PDB entry 3LC3 | X-ray diffraction, 1.90 A resolution | chains A and B

Chain A:
Molecule: Coagulation factor IX
Source organism: Homo sapiens
Notes: EC 3.4.21.22
UniProt: P00740 (FA9_HUMAN); the construct lacks a stretch of the UniProt sequence and is renumbered around it, so the offset changes along the chain: 16-36 = UniProt 227-247; 38-60 = UniProt 248-270; 61-95 = UniProt 272-306; 96-129 = UniProt 309-342; 6 more segments
Chain sequence (235 residues; numbered 16 to 245 plus 8 insertion-coded residues; 3 numbers in that range are skipped by the numbering (no residue carries them; nothing is unmodelled there); the number before each row is that of its first residue; a row labelled like 95A-95B holds insertion residues (95A, then the next letters in order)):
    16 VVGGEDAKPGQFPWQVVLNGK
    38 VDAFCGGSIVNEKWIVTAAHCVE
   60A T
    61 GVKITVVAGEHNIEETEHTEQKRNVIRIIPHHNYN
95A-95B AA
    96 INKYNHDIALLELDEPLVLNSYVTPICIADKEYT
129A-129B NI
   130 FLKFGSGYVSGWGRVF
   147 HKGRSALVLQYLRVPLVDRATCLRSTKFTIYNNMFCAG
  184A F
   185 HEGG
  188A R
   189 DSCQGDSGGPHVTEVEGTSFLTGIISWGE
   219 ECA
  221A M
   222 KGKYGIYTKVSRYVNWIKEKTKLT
Cystine bridges: Cys42-Cys58, Cys168-Cys182, Cys191-Cys220
Metal / ion sites: Ca2+: Glu70, Asn72, Glu75, Glu77, Glu80
Ligand contacts:
  - IYX (1-[5-(3,4-dimethoxyphenyl)-1-benzothiophen-2-yl]methanediamine), molecule 1: His57, Tyr99, Asp189, Ser190, Cys191, Gln192, Ser195, Ser214, Trp215, Gly216, Glu217, Glu219, Cys220, Tyr225, Gly226
  - IYX, molecule 2: Asn97, Lys98, Tyr99, His147, Phe174, Trp215, Gly216, Glu217, Glu219, Cys220
Swiss-Prot annotation at these positions:
  - active site (Charge relay system): His57, Asp102, Ser195
  - binding site (Ca(2+)): Glu70, Asn72, Glu75, Glu77, Glu80

Chain B:
Molecule: Coagulation factor IX
Source organism: Homo sapiens
Notes: EC 3.4.21.22
UniProt: P00740 (FA9_HUMAN); residues 87-142 here correspond to UniProt positions 133-188 (UniProt number = residue number + 46)
Chain sequence (57 residues; each row starts with the number of its first residue):
    86 MTCNIKNGRCEQFCKNSADNKVVCSCTEGYRLAENQKSCEPAVPFPCGRV
   136 SVSQTSK
Cystine bridges: Cys88-Cys99, Cys95-Cys109, Cys111-Cys124
Construct notes: initiating methionine (86)

Interface between chain A and chain B:
Cross-chain cystine bridges: Cys122(A)-Cys132(B)
Residue-residue contacts - 37 pairs, chain A then chain B:
  Lys23(A) with Gln139(B), hydrogen bond (side chain-backbone)
  Pro24(A) with Val137(B); Gln139(B)
  Gly25(A) with Val135(B); Val137(B); Gln139(B)
  Gln26(A) with Val135(B); Gln139(B)
  Trp29(A) with Gly133(B)
  Leu114(A) with Phe130(B)
  Asn115(A) with Phe130(B)
  Ser116(A) with Phe130(B); Ser136(B), hydrogen bond; Val137(B)
  Tyr117(A) with Val137(B), hydrophobic
  Thr119(A) with Pro131(B)
  Pro120(A) with Cys132(B); Gly133(B), hydrogen bond (backbone-backbone)
  Ile121(A) with Cys132(B)
  Cys122(A) with Thr112(B); Cys132(B), disulfide; Gly133(B)
  Ile123(A) with Thr112(B)
  Ala124(A) with Phe98(B), hydrophobic
  Tyr128(A) with Asn92(B), hydrogen bond; Gln97(B); Phe98(B), hydrophobic; Cys99(B), hydrogen bond (side chain-backbone)
  Glu204(A) with Glu96(B); Arg134(B), hydrogen bond (backbone-side chain)
  Gly205(A) with Gly133(B); Arg134(B)
  Thr206(A) with Tyr115(B); Cys132(B); Gly133(B); Arg134(B), hydrogen bond
  Ser207(A) with Gly133(B), hydrogen bond (backbone-backbone)
Also at the interface, not in a pair above, chain A (24 interface residues in all): Pro28, Phe130, Val203, Phe208
Also at the interface, not in a pair above, chain B (17 interface residues in all): Thr140

Summary:
Chain A and chain B form an interface of 24 and 17 residues respectively, with 1 disulfide bond and 8 hydrogen
bonds. Among the polar pairs are Lys23(A)-Gln139(B), Ser116(A)-Ser136(B) and Tyr128(A)-Asn92(B). Bound to
chain A: compound IYX.
Chain A is Coagulation factor IX and chain B is Coagulation factor IX, both from Homo sapiens; the structure,
Benzothiophene Inhibitors of Factor IXa, was determined by X-ray diffraction.
